5MPZ - chain A; structure by X-ray diffraction, 1.40 A resolution.

Chain A:
Molecule: CREB-binding protein
Organism: Homo sapiens
Notes: EC 2.3.1.48; fragment: bromodomain
UniProt: Q92793 (CBP_HUMAN); residue numbers follow UniProt; this construct covers 1081-1197
Amino-acid sequence (119 residues; numbered 1079 to 1197; the number before each row is that of its first residue):
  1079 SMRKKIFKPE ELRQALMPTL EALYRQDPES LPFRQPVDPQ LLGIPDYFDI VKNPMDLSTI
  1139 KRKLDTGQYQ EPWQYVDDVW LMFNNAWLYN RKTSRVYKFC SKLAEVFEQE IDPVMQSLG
Unresolved in the structure: 1079-1083, 1194-1197
Sequence notes: expression tag (1079-1080)
Curated features (UniProtKB/Swiss-Prot):
  - region: N1162 to K1180 (Interaction with ASF1A)
  - natural variant: Y1175 (Y1175C: In RSTS1)
  - mutagenesis: D1116 (D1116R: Impairs binding to acetylated histones), F1126 (F1126A: Impairs binding to acetylated histones), N1162 (N1162E/R: Abolishes interaction with ASF1A), W1165 (W1165A: Abolishes interaction with ASF1A), K1170 (K1170E: Impairs binding to acetylated histones), S1179 (S1179I: Impairs interaction with ASF1A), K1180 (K1180E: Abolishes interaction with ASF1A), E1183 (E1183R: Abolishes interaction with ASF1A)
Small-molecule neighbours:
  - 4I8 (methyl 2-oxidanylidene-3H-1,3-benzoxazole-6-carboxylate), molecule 1: P1110, F1111, V1115, L1120, I1122, Y1125, A1164, Y1167, N1168, V1174
  - 4I8, molecule 2: E1149, W1151, D1155
From the paper describing this entry:
  - binding site for 4I8: Y1102, W1151, N1168

Overview:
Chain A binds compound 4I8. UniProt lists 8 mutagenesis sites. The paper reports a binding site for 4I8 at
Y1102, W1151 and N1168.
Chain A is CREB-binding protein (Homo sapiens); the structure, Crystal structure of CREBBP bromodomain
complexed with CBP007, was determined by X-ray diffraction, deposited together with 5MQE, 5MQG and 5MQK.
